Entry 2CF8 (X-ray diffraction, 1.30 A resolution); this record covers chains H and I of the 3 polymer chains in the assembly.

# Chain H
Molecule: Thrombin heavy chain
Organism: Homo sapiens
Notes: EC 3.4.21.5; fragment: catalytic, residues 364-620
UniProtKB: P00734 (THRB_HUMAN); the construct lacks a stretch of the UniProt sequence and is renumbered around it, so the offset changes along the chain: 16-36 = UniProt 364-384; 37-60 = UniProt 386-409; 61-77 = UniProt 419-435; 78-97 = UniProt 437-456; 7 more segments
Chain sequence (257 residues; numbered 16 to 245 plus 30 insertion-coded residues; 3 numbers in that range are skipped by the numbering (no residue carries them; nothing is unmodelled there); the number before each row is that of its first residue; a row labelled like 60A-60I holds insertion residues (60A, then the next letters in order)):
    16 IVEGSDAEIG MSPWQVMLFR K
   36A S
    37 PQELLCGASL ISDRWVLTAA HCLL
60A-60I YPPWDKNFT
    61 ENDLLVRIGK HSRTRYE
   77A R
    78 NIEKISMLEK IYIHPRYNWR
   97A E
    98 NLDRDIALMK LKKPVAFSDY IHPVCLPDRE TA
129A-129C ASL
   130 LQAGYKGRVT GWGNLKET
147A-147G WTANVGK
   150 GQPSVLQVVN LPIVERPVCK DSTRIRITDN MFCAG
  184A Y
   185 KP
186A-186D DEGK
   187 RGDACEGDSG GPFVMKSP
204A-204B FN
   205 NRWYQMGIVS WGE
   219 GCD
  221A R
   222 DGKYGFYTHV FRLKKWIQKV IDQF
Disordered / not traced: 147A-147G
Curated features (UniProtKB/Swiss-Prot):
  - region: Ala183 to Val200 (High affinity receptor-binding region which is also known as the TP508 peptide)
  - active site (Charge relay system): His57, Asp102, Ser195
  - glycosylation: Asn60G (N-linked (GlcNAc...) (complex) asparagine)
Cystine bridges: Cys42-Cys58, Cys168-Cys182, Cys191-Cys220
Ion coordination: Ca2+: Lys169, Thr172, Phe204A; Na+: Arg221A, Lys224
Residues lining bound ligands: ESH (4- [(1r,3as,4r,8as,8br)- 2- (4-chlorobenzyl)- 1- isopropyl- 3- oxodecahydropyrrolo[3,4- a]pyrrolizin- 4- yl]benzenecarboximidamide): His57, Tyr60A, Trp60D, Glu97A, Asn98, Leu99, Ile174, Asp189, Ala190, Glu192, Gly193, Ser195, Val213, Ser214, Trp215, Gly216, Gly219, Cys220, Gly226

# Chain I
Molecule: Hirudin iiia
Notes: fragment: c-terminus, residues 55-65
UniProtKB: P28508 (ITHH_HIRME); residues 2-11 here correspond to UniProt positions 56-65 (UniProt number = residue number + 54)
Chain sequence (11 residues; row label = number of the first residue in the row):
     1 XFEEIPEEYL Q
Disordered / not traced: 7-11
Modified / non-standard residues: SIN (succinic acid) at position 1
Curated features (UniProtKB/Swiss-Prot):
  - modified residue: Tyr9 (Sulfotyrosine)

# Chain H / chain I interface
Residue-residue contacts (19):
  Phe34(H) - Phe2(I)  hydrophobic
  Phe34(H) - Ile5(I)  hydrophobic
  Gln38(H) - Phe2(I)
  Gln38(H) - Glu3(I)
  Gln38(H) - Glu4(I)
  Glu39(H) - Phe2(I)
  Leu40(H) - Phe2(I)
  Leu65(H) - Ile5(I)  hydrophobic
  Arg67(H) - Ile5(I)
  Arg73(H) - SIN_1(I)
  Arg73(H) - Phe2(I)
  Thr74(H) - SIN_1(I)
  Thr74(H) - Phe2(I)
  Thr74(H) - Glu3(I)  hydrogen bond (backbone-backbone)
  Arg75(H) - Glu3(I)
  Tyr76(H) - Glu3(I)  hydrogen bond (backbone-side chain)
  Tyr76(H) - Glu4(I)
  Tyr76(H) - Pro6(I)  hydrophobic
  Ile82(H) - Ile5(I)  hydrophobic
Interface residues without a listed pair, chain H (13 interface residues in all): Met32, Gln151

# Overview
The interface between chain H and chain I involves 13 residues on one side and 6 on the other; the contacts
include 2 hydrogen bonds. Polar pairs include Tyr76(H)-Glu3(I) and Thr74(H)-Glu3(I). Bound to chain H:
compound ESH. UniProt lists 3 active-site residues on chain H.
Chain H is Thrombin heavy chain (Homo sapiens) and chain I is Hirudin iiia; the structure, Complex of
recombinant human thrombin with an inhibitor, was determined by X-ray diffraction (same publication as 2CF9).
